6NMI - chains C and E of the 8 polymer chains in the assembly; structure by electron microscopy, 3.70 A resolution.

Chain C:
Name: General transcription factor IIH subunit 1, p62
Organism: Homo sapiens
Sequence (548 residues; numbered 1 to 548; the number before each row is that of its first residue; X marks 169 residues of unknown identity (built as UNK)):
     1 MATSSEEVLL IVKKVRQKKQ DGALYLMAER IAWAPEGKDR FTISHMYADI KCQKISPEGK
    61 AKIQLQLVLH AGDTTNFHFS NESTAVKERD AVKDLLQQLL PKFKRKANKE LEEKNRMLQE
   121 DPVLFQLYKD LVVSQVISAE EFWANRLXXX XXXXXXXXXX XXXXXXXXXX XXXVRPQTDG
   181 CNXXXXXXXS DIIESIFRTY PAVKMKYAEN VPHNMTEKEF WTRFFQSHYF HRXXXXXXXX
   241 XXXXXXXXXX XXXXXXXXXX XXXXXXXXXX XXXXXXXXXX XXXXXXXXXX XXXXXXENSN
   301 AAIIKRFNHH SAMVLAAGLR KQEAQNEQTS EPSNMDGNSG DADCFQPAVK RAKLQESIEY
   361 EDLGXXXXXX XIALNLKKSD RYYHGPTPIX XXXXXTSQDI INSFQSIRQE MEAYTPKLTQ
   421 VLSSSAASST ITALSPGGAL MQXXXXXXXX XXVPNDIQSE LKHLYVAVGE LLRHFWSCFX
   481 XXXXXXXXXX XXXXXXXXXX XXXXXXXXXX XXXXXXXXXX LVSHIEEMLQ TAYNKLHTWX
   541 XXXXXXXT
Not modelled in the structure: 1-106, 174-182, 322-345, 548

Chain E:
Name: General transcription factor IIH subunit 2, p44
Organism: Homo sapiens
Sequence (366 residues; each row starts with the number of its first residue; note: 6 numbers in that range are skipped by the numbering (no residue carries them; nothing is unmodelled there); X marks 56 residues of unknown identity (built as UNK)):
    16 XXXXXXXXXX XXXXXXXXXX XXXXXXXXXX XXXXXGQVRL GMMRHLYVVV DGSRTMEDQD
    76 LKPNRLTCTL KLLEYFVEEY FDQNPISQIG IIVTKSKRAE KLTELSGNPR KHITSLKKAV
   136 DMTCHGEPSL YNSLSIAMQT LKHMPGHTSR EVLIIFSSLT TCDPSNIYDL IKTLKAAKIR
   196 VSVIGLSAEV RVCTVLARET GGTYHVILDE SHYKELLTHH VSPPPASSSS ECSLIRMGFP
   256 QHTIXXXXXX XXXXXXXXX
   281 XXXXXXGGYF CPQCRAKYCE LPVECKICGL TLVSAPHLAR SYHHLFPLDA FQEIPLEEYN
   341 GERFCYGCQG ELKDQHVYVC AVCQNVFCVD CDVFVHDSLH CCPGCIH
Metal / ion sites: Zn2+ site 1: C291, C294, C305, C308; Zn2+ site 2: C345, C348, C368, C371; Zn2+ site 3: C360, C363, C382, C385

Chain C / chain E interface:
Residue-residue contacts (27):
  D191(C) with R113(E), salt bridge
  G318(C) with S180(E); N181(E)
  L319(C) with N181(E)
  R320(C) with S180(E)
  I372(C) with V53(E); R54(E), hydrogen bond (backbone-backbone); S242(E); S243(E)
  A373(C) with Q52(E)
  L374(C) with Q52(E), hydrogen bond (backbone-backbone); V53(E); R54(E)
  N375(C) with Q52(E)
  L376(C) with L325(E)
  Y383(C) with F326(E)
  G469(C) with I307(E)
  L472(C) with I307(E)
  W476(C) with Q293(E); I307(E); C308(E)
  H524(C) with R295(E); A296(E); K297(E)
  M528(C) with R295(E); A296(E), hydrophobic; I307(E), hydrophobic
Also at the interface, not in a pair above, chain C (26 interface residues in all): E194, R198, A317, S379, Q458, Y465, R473, L521, S523, E527, T531
Also at the interface, not in a pair above, chain E (27 interface residues in all): S111, K112, E142, N147, Q154, C177, D178, P179, A241, F290, C294

In short:
26 residues of chain C face 27 of chain E across their interface, with 2 hydrogen bonds and 1 salt bridge.
Among the polar pairs are D191(C)-R113(E), I372(C)-R54(E) and L374(C)-Q52(E). C291(E), C294(E), C305(E) and
C308(E) coordinate Zn2+ site 1.
Chain C is General transcription factor IIH subunit 1, p62 and chain E is General transcription factor IIH
subunit 2, p44, both from Homo sapiens; the structure, Cryo-EM structure of the human TFIIH core complex, was
determined by electron microscopy.
